1JBU - chains H and X of the 3 polymer chains in the assembly; structure by X-ray diffraction, 2.00 A resolution.

[Chain H]
Name: Coagulation factor VII
Source organism: Homo sapiens
Notes: EC 3.4.21.21; fragment: Heavy chain
Reference sequence: P08709 (FA7_HUMAN); the construct lacks a stretch of the UniProt sequence and is renumbered around it, so the offset changes along the chain: 16-35 = UniProt 213-232; 37-60 = UniProt 233-256; 61-129 = UniProt 261-329; 134-141 = UniProt 337-344; 5 more segments
Chain sequence (254 residues; row label = number of the first residue in the row; note: 11 numbers in that range are skipped by the numbering (no residue carries them; nothing is unmodelled there); a row labelled like 60A-60D holds insertion residues (60A, then the next letters in order)):
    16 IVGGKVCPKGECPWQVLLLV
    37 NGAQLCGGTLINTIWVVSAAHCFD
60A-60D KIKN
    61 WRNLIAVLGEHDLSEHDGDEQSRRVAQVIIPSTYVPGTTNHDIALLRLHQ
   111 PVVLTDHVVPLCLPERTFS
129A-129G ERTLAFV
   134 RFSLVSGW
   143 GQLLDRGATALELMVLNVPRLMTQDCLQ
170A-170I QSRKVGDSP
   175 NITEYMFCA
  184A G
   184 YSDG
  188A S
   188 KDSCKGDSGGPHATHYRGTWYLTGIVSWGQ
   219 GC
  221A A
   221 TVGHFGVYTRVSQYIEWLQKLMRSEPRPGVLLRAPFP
Not modelled in the structure: 16-19, 73-75, 143-150
Cystine bridges: Cys22-Cys27, Cys42-Cys58, Cys168-Cys182, Cys191-Cys220
Small-molecule neighbours: benzamidine (BEN): Val35, Asn37, Ala39, Gln40, Leu41, Lys60C, Trp61
Curated features (UniProtKB/Swiss-Prot):
  - active site (Charge relay system): His57, Asp102, Ser195
  - binding site (substrate): Asp189
  - glycosylation: Asn175 (N-linked (GlcNAc...) asparagine)

[Chain X]
Name: Peptide exosite inhibitor A-183
Source organism: Escherichia coli
Chain sequence (15 residues; row label = number of the first residue in the row):
     1 EEWEVLCWTWETCER
Cystine bridges: Cys7-Cys13

[Chain H / chain X interface]
Contacting residue pairs (38; chain H residue first):
  Phe59(H) - Arg15(X)  hydrogen bond (backbone-side chain)
  Asp60(H) - Arg15(X)
  Lys60A(H) - Arg15(X)
  Ile60B(H) - Cys13(X)  hydrophobic
  Ile60B(H) - Glu14(X)
  Ile60B(H) - Arg15(X)  hydrogen bond (backbone-backbone)
  Trp61(H) - Trp10(X)
  Trp61(H) - Glu11(X)
  Leu64(H) - Trp10(X)  hydrophobic
  Val85(H) - Trp10(X)  hydrogen bond (backbone-side chain)
  Val88(H) - Trp10(X)  hydrophobic
  Ile89(H) - Trp3(X)  hydrophobic
  Ile90(H) - Arg15(X)
  Pro96(H) - Arg15(X)
  Lys240(H) - Glu1(X)  salt bridge
  Leu241(H) - Trp3(X)  hydrophobic
  Ser244(H) - Trp3(X)
  Arg247(H) - Glu1(X)  hydrogen bond (side chain-backbone)
  Arg247(H) - Trp3(X)
  Pro248(H) - Trp8(X)
  Gly249(H) - Cys7(X)
  Gly249(H) - Trp8(X)
  Val250(H) - Cys7(X)  hydrogen bond (backbone-backbone)
  Val250(H) - Trp8(X)
  Val250(H) - Thr9(X)
  Val250(H) - Trp10(X)
  Leu251(H) - Val5(X)
  Leu251(H) - Leu6(X)  hydrogen bond (backbone-backbone)
  Leu251(H) - Cys7(X)  hydrogen bond (backbone-backbone)
  Leu252(H) - Trp3(X)  hydrophobic
  Leu252(H) - Glu4(X)
  Arg253(H) - Trp3(X)
  Arg253(H) - Glu4(X)  salt bridge
  Arg253(H) - Leu6(X)
  Ala254(H) - Trp3(X)  hydrophobic
  Pro255(H) - Glu1(X)
  Pro255(H) - Glu2(X)
  Pro255(H) - Trp3(X)
Other interface residues (no listed pair), chain H (27 interface residues in all): Arg62, Asn63, Gln87, Tyr94

[Overview]
The interface between chain H and chain X involves 27 residues on one side and 14 on the other, with 7
hydrogen bonds and 2 salt bridges. Polar contacts include Lys240(H)-Glu1(X), Arg253(H)-Glu4(X) and
Phe59(H)-Arg15(X). Bound to chain H: benzamidine.
Chain H is Coagulation factor VII (Homo sapiens) and chain X is Peptide exosite inhibitor A-183 (Escherichia
coli); the structure, Coagulation Factor VII Zymogen (EGF2/Protease) in Complex with Inhibitory Exosite
Peptide A-183, was determined by X-ray diffraction.
